PDB entry 5G5L | electron microscopy, 4.80 A resolution (low resolution: residue-level contacts below are approximate; hydrogen-bond / salt-bridge calls are withheld) | chains B and N of the 15 polymer chains in the assembly

== Chain B ==
Protein: DNA-directed RNA polymerase I subunit RPA135
From: Saccharomyces cerevisiae
Notes: EC 2.7.7.6
Reference sequence: P22138 (RPA2_YEAST); numbering as in UniProt (aligned over 1-1203)
Amino-acid sequence (1203 residues; row label = number of the first residue in the row):
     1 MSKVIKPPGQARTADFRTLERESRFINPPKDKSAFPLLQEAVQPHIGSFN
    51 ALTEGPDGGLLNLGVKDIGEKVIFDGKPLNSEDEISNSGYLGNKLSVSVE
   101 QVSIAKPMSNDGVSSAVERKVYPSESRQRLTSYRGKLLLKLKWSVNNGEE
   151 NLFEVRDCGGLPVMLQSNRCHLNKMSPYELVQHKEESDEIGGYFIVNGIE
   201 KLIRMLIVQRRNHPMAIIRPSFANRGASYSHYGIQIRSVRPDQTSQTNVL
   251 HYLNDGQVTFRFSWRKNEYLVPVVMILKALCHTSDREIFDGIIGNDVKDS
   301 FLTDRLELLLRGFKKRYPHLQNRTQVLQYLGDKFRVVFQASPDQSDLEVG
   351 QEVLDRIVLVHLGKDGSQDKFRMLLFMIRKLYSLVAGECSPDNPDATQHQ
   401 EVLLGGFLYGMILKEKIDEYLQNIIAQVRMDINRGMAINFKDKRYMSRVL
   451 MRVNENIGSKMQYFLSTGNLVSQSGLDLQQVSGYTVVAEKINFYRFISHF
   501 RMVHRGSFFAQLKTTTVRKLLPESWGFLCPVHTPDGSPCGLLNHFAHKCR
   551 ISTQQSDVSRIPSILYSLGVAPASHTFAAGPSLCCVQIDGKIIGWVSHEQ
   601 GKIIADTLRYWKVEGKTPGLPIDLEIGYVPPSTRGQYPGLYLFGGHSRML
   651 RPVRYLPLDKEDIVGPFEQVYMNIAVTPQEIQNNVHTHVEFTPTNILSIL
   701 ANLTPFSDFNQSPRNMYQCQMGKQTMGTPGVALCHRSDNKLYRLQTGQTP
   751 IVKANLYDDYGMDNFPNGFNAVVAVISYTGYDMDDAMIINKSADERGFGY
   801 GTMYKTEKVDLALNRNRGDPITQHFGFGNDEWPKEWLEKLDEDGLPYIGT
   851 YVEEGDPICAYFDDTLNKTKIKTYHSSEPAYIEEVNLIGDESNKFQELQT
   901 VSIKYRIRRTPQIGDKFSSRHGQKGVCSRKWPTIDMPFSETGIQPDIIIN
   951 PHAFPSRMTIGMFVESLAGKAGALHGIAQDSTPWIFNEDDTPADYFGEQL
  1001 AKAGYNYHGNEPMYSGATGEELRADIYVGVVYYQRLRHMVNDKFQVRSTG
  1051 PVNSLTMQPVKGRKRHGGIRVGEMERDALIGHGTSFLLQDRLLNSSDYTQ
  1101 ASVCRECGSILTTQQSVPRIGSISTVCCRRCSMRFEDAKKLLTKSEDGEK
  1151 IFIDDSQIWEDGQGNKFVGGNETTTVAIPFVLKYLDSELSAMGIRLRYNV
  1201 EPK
Not modelled in the structure: 1-12, 82-86, 1039-1041, 1142-1150
Bound ions: Zn2+: Cys1104, Cys1107, Cys1128, Cys1131
UniProt features mapped onto this chain:
  - zinc finger: Cys1104 to Cys1131 (C4-type)
  - modified residue: Ser2 (N-acetylserine), Ser81 (Phosphoserine), Ser1156 (Phosphoserine)

== Chain N ==
Protein: DNA-directed RNA polymerase I subunit RPA34
From: Saccharomyces cerevisiae
Reference sequence: P47006 (RPA34_YEAST); residue numbers follow UniProt; this construct covers 1-233
Amino-acid sequence (233 residues; row label = number of the first residue in the row):
     1 MSKLSKDYVSDSDSDDEVISNEFSIPDGFKKCKHLKNFPLNGDNKKKAKQ
    51 QQVWLIKFPSNVDISKLKSLPVDFESSTTMTIDKHDYKIMDDTDIESSLT
   101 QDNLSNMTLLVPSESKESLKIASTAKDNAPLQFDKVFSVSETAKIPAIDY
   151 SKVRVPRKDVPKVEGLKLEHFATGYDAEDFHVAEEVKENKKEPKKRSHHD
   201 DEEESSEKKKKKKEKREKREKKDKKDKKKKHRD
Not modelled in the structure: 1-23, 42-48, 73-77, 181-233
UniProt features mapped onto this chain:
  - modified residue (Phosphoserine): Ser10, Ser12, Ser14, Ser60

== Chain B / chain N interface ==
Pairs across the interface (54; chain B residue first):
  Tyr566(B) - Lys57(N)
  Ser567(B) - Lys57(N)
  Ser567(B) - Ser140(N)
  Ser567(B) - Glu141(N)
  Leu568(B) - Ser140(N)
  Leu568(B) - Glu141(N)
  Gly569(B) - Ser140(N)
  His575(B) - Met107(N)
  Gln600(B) - Lys88(N)
  Ile603(B) - Lys88(N)
  Asp606(B) - Ile145(N)
  Arg654(B) - Val153(N)
  Leu656(B) - Ile148(N)
  Leu656(B) - Val153(N)
  Pro657(B) - Pro146(N)
  Pro657(B) - Ile148(N)
  Pro678(B) - Val153(N)
  Pro678(B) - Arg154(N)
  Gln679(B) - Val155(N)
  Gln679(B) - Pro156(N)
  Gln679(B) - Arg157(N)
  Ile681(B) - Tyr150(N)
  Ile681(B) - Val153(N)
  Ile681(B) - Arg154(N)
  Gln682(B) - Tyr150(N)
  Gln682(B) - Arg154(N)
  Asn683(B) - Tyr150(N)
  Asn683(B) - Arg154(N)
  Asn684(B) - Tyr150(N)
  His686(B) - Ile148(N)
  His975(B) - Leu166(N)
  His975(B) - Lys167(N)
  Ile985(B) - Arg157(N)
  Ile985(B) - Val160(N)
  Phe986(B) - Arg157(N)
  Asn987(B) - Arg157(N)
  Asp990(B) - Arg157(N)
  Asp990(B) - Asp159(N)
  Asp990(B) - Val160(N)
  Asp990(B) - Lys162(N)
  Tyr995(B) - Val160(N)
  Tyr995(B) - Pro161(N)
  Tyr995(B) - Val163(N)
  Gln999(B) - Val163(N)
  Lys1002(B) - Leu166(N)
  Lys1002(B) - Lys167(N)
  Lys1002(B) - Leu168(N)
  Ala1003(B) - Lys167(N)
  Ala1003(B) - Leu168(N)
  Ala1003(B) - Glu169(N)
  Ala1003(B) - His170(N)
  Gly1004(B) - Leu168(N)
  Gly1004(B) - His170(N)
  Tyr1005(B) - His170(N)
Interface residues without a listed pair, chain B (45 interface residues in all): Asn295, Thr576, Phe577, Thr607, Tyr610, Trp611, Tyr655, Leu658, Asp659, Thr687, Thr941, Leu974, Ile977, Trp984, Glu998, Ala1001
Interface residues without a listed pair, chain N (31 interface residues in all): Met90, Asp94, Ile95, Asn106, Ser138, Ala143, Ala147

== Summary ==
The interface between chain B and chain N involves 45 residues on one side and 31 on the other. Cys1104(B),
Cys1107(B), Cys1128(B) and Cys1131(B) coordinate Zn2+.
Here chain B is DNA-directed RNA polymerase I subunit RPA135 and chain N is DNA-directed RNA polymerase I
subunit RPA34, both from Saccharomyces cerevisiae. Entry 5G5L (RNA polymerase I-Rrn3 complex at 4.8 A
resolution) was determined by electron microscopy.
